Entry 3OVN (X-ray diffraction, 1.95 A resolution); this record covers chains A and B.

# Chain A (and B)
Molecule: POL polyprotein
Organism: Human immunodeficiency virus 1
Notes: fragment: Integrase CATALYTIC CORE DOMAIN, 765-927; chain B of this document is another copy of the same molecule, construct and numbering; everything in this record applies to it too
UniProtKB: Q72498 (Q72498_9HIV1); residues 50-212 here correspond to UniProt positions 765-927 (UniProt number = residue number + 715)
Chain sequence (163 residues; each row starts with the number of its first residue):
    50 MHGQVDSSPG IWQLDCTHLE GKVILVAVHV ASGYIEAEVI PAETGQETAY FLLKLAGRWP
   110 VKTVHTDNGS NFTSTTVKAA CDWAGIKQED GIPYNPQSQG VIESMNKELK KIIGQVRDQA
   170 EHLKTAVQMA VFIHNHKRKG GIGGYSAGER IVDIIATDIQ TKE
Disordered / not traced: 50-55, 143-151, 208-212 (chain B: 50-56, 140-151, 210-212)
Construct notes: engineered mutation Ser-56 (Cys771 in Q72498), Asp-131 (Trp846 in Q72498), Asp-139 (Phe854 in Q72498), His-185 (Phe900 in Q72498)
Metal / ion sites: Cd2+ site 1: Cys-65, His-67, Glu-92; Cd2+ site 2: Cys-65, Glu-92, Asp-116
Residues lining bound ligands:
  - MPV (1-methyl-3-(thiophen-2-yl)-1H-pyrazol-5-amine), molecule 1: Tyr-83, Gly-197, Glu-198, Val-201
  - MPV, molecule 2: Gly-106, Arg-107, Trp-108, Pro-109, Ile-204, Ala-205, Thr-206

# How chain A and chain B interact
Residue-residue contacts (50):
  Tyr-83(A) / Arg-107(B)  hydrogen bond (side chain-backbone)
  Glu-85(A) / Arg-107(B)  salt bridge
  Glu-87(A) / Glu-87(B)
  Glu-87(A) / Lys-103(B)  salt bridge
  Glu-87(A) / Arg-107(B)  salt bridge
  Tyr-99(A) / Lys-173(B)
  Tyr-99(A) / Gln-177(B)  hydrogen bond
  Leu-102(A) / Thr-174(B)
  Leu-102(A) / Gln-177(B)
  Lys-103(A) / Glu-87(B)  salt bridge
  Lys-103(A) / Lys-103(B)
  Lys-103(A) / Gln-177(B)
  Ala-105(A) / Phe-181(B)
  Ala-105(A) / His-185(B)  hydrogen bond (backbone-side chain)
  Gly-106(A) / Phe-181(B)
  Gly-106(A) / Asn-184(B)  hydrogen bond (backbone-side chain)
  Arg-107(A) / Tyr-83(B)  hydrogen bond (backbone-side chain)
  Arg-107(A) / Glu-85(B)  salt bridge
  Arg-107(A) / Ala-86(B)  hydrogen bond (side chain-backbone)
  Arg-107(A) / Trp-108(B)
  Arg-107(A) / Gln-177(B)  hydrogen bond
  Arg-107(A) / Val-180(B)
  Trp-108(A) / Arg-107(B)
  Trp-108(A) / Trp-108(B)  hydrophobic
  Trp-132(A) / Gln-168(B)  hydrogen bond
  Trp-132(A) / Met-178(B)
  Trp-132(A) / Phe-181(B)  hydrophobic
  Ala-133(A) / Phe-181(B)
  Gln-168(A) / Trp-132(B)
  Lys-173(A) / Tyr-99(B)
  Thr-174(A) / Leu-102(B)
  Gln-177(A) / Tyr-99(B)  hydrogen bond
  Gln-177(A) / Lys-103(B)
  Met-178(A) / Trp-132(B)
  Phe-181(A) / Ala-105(B)
  Phe-181(A) / Gly-106(B)
  Phe-181(A) / Trp-132(B)  hydrophobic
  Phe-181(A) / Ala-133(B)
  Asn-184(A) / Gly-106(B)  hydrogen bond (side chain-backbone)
  His-185(A) / Ala-105(B)
  Val-201(A) / Val-201(B)
  Val-201(A) / Ile-204(B)  hydrophobic
  Val-201(A) / Ala-205(B)
  Val-201(A) / Ile-208(B)  hydrophobic
  Ile-204(A) / Val-201(B)  hydrophobic
  Ala-205(A) / Asp-202(B)
  Ala-205(A) / Ala-205(B)  hydrophobic
  Thr-206(A) / Asp-202(B)  hydrogen bond (backbone-side chain)
  Asp-207(A) / Tyr-194(B)
  Asp-207(A) / Asp-202(B)  hydrogen bond (backbone-side chain)
Other interface residues (no listed pair), chain A (32 interface residues in all): Ala-86, Val-88, Gln-95, Val-180, Ile-182, Tyr-194, Glu-198
Other interface residues (no listed pair), chain B (31 interface residues in all): His-171, Ile-182, Glu-198

# In short
The interface between chain A and chain B involves 32 residues on one side and 31 on the other; the contacts
include 12 hydrogen bonds and 5 salt bridges. Among the polar pairs are Glu-85(A)/Arg-107(B),
Glu-87(A)/Lys-103(B) and Glu-87(A)/Arg-107(B). Chain A binds compound MPV.
Both chains are POL polyprotein (Human immunodeficiency virus 1). Entry 3OVN (Fragment-based approach to the
design of ligands targeting a novel site on HIV-1 integrase) was determined by X-ray diffraction together with
3AO2, 3AO1, 3AO3, 3AO4 and 3AO5 from the same study.
